3E5T - chain A; structure by X-ray diffraction, 1.10 A resolution.

== Chain A ==
Protein: Red fluorescent protein eqFP611
From: Entacmaea quadricolor
UniProtKB: Q8ISF8 (RFP_PARAC); aligned to UniProt positions 1-231 over residues 1-231
Amino-acid sequence (242 residues; each row starts with the number of its first residue; note: 2 numbers in that range are skipped by the numbering (no residue carries them; nothing is unmodelled there); a row labelled like 1A-1M holds insertion residues (1A, then the next letters in order)):
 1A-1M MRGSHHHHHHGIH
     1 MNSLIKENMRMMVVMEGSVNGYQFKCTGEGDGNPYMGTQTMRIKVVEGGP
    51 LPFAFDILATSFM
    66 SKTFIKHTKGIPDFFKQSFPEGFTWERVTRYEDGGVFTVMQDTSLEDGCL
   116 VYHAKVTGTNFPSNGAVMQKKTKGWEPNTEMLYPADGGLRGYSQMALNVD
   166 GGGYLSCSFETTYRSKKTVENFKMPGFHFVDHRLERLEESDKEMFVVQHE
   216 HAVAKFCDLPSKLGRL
Not modelled in the structure: 1A-1M
Differences from the reference sequence: chromophore (63, 63, 63); engineered mutation Thr124 (Val in Q8ISF8)
Modified positions: Met63 ({(4Z)-4-(4-hydroxybenzylidene)-2-[3-(methylthio)propanimidoyl]-5-oxo-4,5-dihydro-1H-imidazol-1-yl}acetic acid; NRQ)
UniProt features mapped onto this chain:
  - cross-link: Met63 (2-iminomethyl-5-imidazolinone (Met-Gly))
Covalent attachments: covalent link Met63-Ser66

== Overview ==
Chain A is Red fluorescent protein eqFP611 (Entacmaea quadricolor); the structure, Crystal Structure Analysis
of FP611, was determined by X-ray diffraction (same publication as 3E5V and 3E5W).
